PDB entry 6HQ4 | X-ray diffraction, 2.63 A resolution | chains A and B

== Chain A (and B) ==
Name: EAL Enzyme Bd1971
Organism: Bdellovibrio bacteriovorus (strain ATCC 15356 / DSM 50701 / NCIB 9529 / HD100)
Notes: chain B of this document is another copy of the same molecule, construct and numbering; everything in this record applies to it too
UniProtKB: Q6MLN6 (Q6MLN6_BDEBA); numbering as in UniProt (aligned over 6-400)
Amino-acid sequence (397 residues; each row starts with the number of its first residue):
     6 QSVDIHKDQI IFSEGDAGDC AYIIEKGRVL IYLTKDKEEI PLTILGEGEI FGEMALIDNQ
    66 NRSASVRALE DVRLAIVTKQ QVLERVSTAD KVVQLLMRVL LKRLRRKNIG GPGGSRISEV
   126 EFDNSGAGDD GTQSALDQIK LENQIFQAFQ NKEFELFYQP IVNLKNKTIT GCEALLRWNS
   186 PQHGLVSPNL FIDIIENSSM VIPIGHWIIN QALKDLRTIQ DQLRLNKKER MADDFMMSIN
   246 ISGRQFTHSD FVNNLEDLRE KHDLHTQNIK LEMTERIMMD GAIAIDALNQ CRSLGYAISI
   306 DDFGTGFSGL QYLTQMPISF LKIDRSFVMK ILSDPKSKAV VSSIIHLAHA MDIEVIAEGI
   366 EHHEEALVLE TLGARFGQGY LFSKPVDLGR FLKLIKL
Not modelled in the structure: 116-138 (chain B: 111-138, 402)
Differences from the reference sequence: expression tag (401-402)
Metal / ion sites: Mg2+: Glu178, Asn245, Glu277, Asp306
Ligand contacts: adenosine-3',5'-cyclic-monophosphate (CMP): Phe17, Ile36, Leu47, Thr48, Ile55, Phe56, Gly57, Glu58, Met59, Ala60, Asn66, Arg67, Ser68, Ala69, Leu109, Asn113
Reported in the primary citation:
  - binding site for adenosine-3',5'-cyclic-monophosphate: Glu58, Met59, Ala60, Arg67, Ser68, Arg108, Leu109
  - contacts within the chain: Met59-Leu106, Leu61-Val87, Leu61-Leu88, Asp63-Arg110
  - self-association interface (contacts with another copy of this molecule): Lys96 to Arg111
  - conformationally variable residues: Arg182 to Ser192

== Chain A / chain B interface ==
Pairs across the interface (90; chain A residue first):
  Gln6(A) - Lys145(B)  hydrogen bond (side chain-backbone)
  Gln6(A) - Gln149(B)
  Ile28(A) - Ile144(B)  hydrophobic
  Glu30(A) - Lys145(B)  salt bridge
  Leu50(A) - Arg108(B)
  Ile55(A) - Arg108(B)  hydrogen bond (backbone-side chain)
  Glu58(A) - Leu101(B)
  Glu58(A) - Arg108(B)  salt bridge
  Ala80(A) - Leu141(B)  hydrophobic
  Ile81(A) - Ile144(B)
  Ile81(A) - Asn148(B)  hydrogen bond (backbone-side chain)
  Val82(A) - Ile144(B)  hydrophobic
  Gln85(A) - Ser204(B)  hydrogen bond
  Gln86(A) - Ile144(B)  hydrogen bond (side chain-backbone)
  Gln86(A) - Glu147(B)  hydrogen bond
  Gln86(A) - Asn148(B)  hydrogen bond
  Glu89(A) - Glu147(B)
  Glu89(A) - Ser203(B)  hydrogen bond
  Glu89(A) - Ser204(B)  hydrogen bond (side chain-backbone)
  Arg90(A) - Asp95(B)  salt bridge
  Arg90(A) - Val97(B)
  Arg90(A) - Val98(B)
  Arg90(A) - Glu147(B)  salt bridge
  Asp95(A) - Arg90(B)  salt bridge
  Val97(A) - Arg90(B)
  Val98(A) - Arg90(B)
  Val98(A) - Val98(B)  hydrophobic
  Leu101(A) - Glu58(B)
  Leu101(A) - Met102(B)  hydrophobic
  Met102(A) - Leu101(B)  hydrophobic
  Met102(A) - Met102(B)  hydrophobic
  Leu105(A) - Leu106(B)  hydrophobic
  Arg108(A) - Leu50(B)
  Arg108(A) - Ile55(B)  hydrogen bond (side chain-backbone)
  Arg108(A) - Glu58(B)  salt bridge
  Arg108(A) - Leu109(B)
  Leu109(A) - Leu105(B)  hydrophobic
  Leu109(A) - Arg108(B)
  Leu109(A) - Leu109(B)
  Lys112(A) - Arg108(B)  hydrogen bond (side chain-backbone)
  Lys112(A) - Leu109(B)  hydrogen bond (side chain-backbone)
  Leu141(A) - Ile28(B)  hydrophobic
  Gln143(A) - Arg90(B)  hydrogen bond
  Ile144(A) - Ile81(B)
  Ile144(A) - Gln86(B)  hydrogen bond (backbone-side chain)
  Ile144(A) - Arg90(B)
  Lys145(A) - Glu30(B)  salt bridge
  Glu147(A) - Gln86(B)  hydrogen bond
  Glu147(A) - Arg90(B)  salt bridge
  Asn148(A) - Gln6(B)
  Asn148(A) - Ile81(B)  hydrogen bond (side chain-backbone)
  Asn148(A) - Gln86(B)
  Ser204(A) - Gln85(B)
  Arg249(A) - Glu89(B)  salt bridge
  Gly309(A) - Ser313(B)
  Gly309(A) - Gln316(B)
  Thr310(A) - Gln316(B)
  Gly311(A) - Phe312(B)
  Gly311(A) - Ser313(B)  hydrogen bond (backbone-backbone)
  Phe312(A) - Gly311(B)
  Phe312(A) - Ser313(B)
  Ser313(A) - Gly309(B)  hydrogen bond (side chain-backbone)
  Ser313(A) - Thr310(B)  hydrogen bond (side chain-backbone)
  Ser313(A) - Gly311(B)  hydrogen bond (backbone-backbone)
  Ser313(A) - Ser313(B)
  Leu315(A) - Gly309(B)
  Leu315(A) - Phe332(B)  hydrophobic
  Gln316(A) - Gly309(B)
  Gln316(A) - Thr310(B)
  Gln316(A) - Phe332(B)
  Gln316(A) - Lys335(B)
  Thr319(A) - Lys335(B)
  Thr319(A) - Asp339(B)  hydrogen bond
  Thr319(A) - Lys341(B)
  Thr319(A) - Ser342(B)
  Gln320(A) - Lys335(B)
  Ser331(A) - Gln316(B)  hydrogen bond
  Phe332(A) - Leu315(B)
  Phe332(A) - Gln316(B)
  Lys341(A) - Thr319(B)
  Ser342(A) - Thr319(B)
  Ala344(A) - Leu352(B)
  Val345(A) - Leu315(B)
  Val345(A) - Thr319(B)
  Val345(A) - Leu352(B)  hydrophobic
  Ser348(A) - Ser348(B)  hydrogen bond
  Ser348(A) - Leu352(B)
  Leu352(A) - Val345(B)  hydrophobic
  Leu352(A) - Ser348(B)
  Met356(A) - Lys341(B)
Also at the interface, not in a pair above, chain A (60 interface residues in all): Met59, Ile62, Thr83, Val87, Val91, Ala94, Val104, Leu106, Gln152, Lys335, Asp339, Ala355
Also at the interface, not in a pair above, chain B (60 interface residues in all): Met59, Ile62, Ala80, Val82, Thr83, Val91, Ala94, Leu100, Val104, Arg110, Gln143, Gln152, Ser331, Ala344, Ala355, Met356
Interface features reported in the paper:
  - pairs named by the authors: Arg108(A)-Ile55(B) (backbone contact), Arg108(B)-Ile55(A)
  - interface residues, chain A: Leu141(A), Ile144(A)
  - interface residues, chain B: Ile28(B), Ile55(B), Ala80(B)

== Summary ==
The chain A/chain B interface involves 60 residues from each chain; the contacts include 23 hydrogen bonds and
9 salt bridges. Polar pairs include Glu30(A)-Lys145(B), Glu58(A)-Arg108(B) and Arg90(A)-Asp95(B). The paper
describes a backbone contact between Arg108(A) and Ile55(B); a contact between Arg108(B) and Ile55(A). From
the paper: a binding site for adenosine-3',5'-cyclic-monophosphate at Glu58(A), Met59(A) and Ala60(A) among
others; interface residues Leu141(A), Ile144(A) and Ile28(B) among others.
Chain A and chain B are both EAL Enzyme Bd1971 (Bdellovibrio bacteriovorus (strain ATCC 15356 / DSM 50701 /
NCIB 9529 / HD100)); the structure, Structure of EAL enzyme Bd1971 - cAMP bound form, was determined by X-ray
diffraction, deposited together with 6HQ2, 6HQ3, 6HQ5 and 6HQ7.
